5VNJ - chains A and C of the 4 polymer chains in the assembly; structure by X-ray diffraction, 2.81 A resolution.

Chain A:
Protein: Protein transport protein Sec23A
From: Homo sapiens
UniProt: Q15436 (SC23A_HUMAN); numbering as in UniProt (aligned over 1-764)
Chain sequence (764 residues; numbered 1 to 764; the number before each row is that of its first residue):
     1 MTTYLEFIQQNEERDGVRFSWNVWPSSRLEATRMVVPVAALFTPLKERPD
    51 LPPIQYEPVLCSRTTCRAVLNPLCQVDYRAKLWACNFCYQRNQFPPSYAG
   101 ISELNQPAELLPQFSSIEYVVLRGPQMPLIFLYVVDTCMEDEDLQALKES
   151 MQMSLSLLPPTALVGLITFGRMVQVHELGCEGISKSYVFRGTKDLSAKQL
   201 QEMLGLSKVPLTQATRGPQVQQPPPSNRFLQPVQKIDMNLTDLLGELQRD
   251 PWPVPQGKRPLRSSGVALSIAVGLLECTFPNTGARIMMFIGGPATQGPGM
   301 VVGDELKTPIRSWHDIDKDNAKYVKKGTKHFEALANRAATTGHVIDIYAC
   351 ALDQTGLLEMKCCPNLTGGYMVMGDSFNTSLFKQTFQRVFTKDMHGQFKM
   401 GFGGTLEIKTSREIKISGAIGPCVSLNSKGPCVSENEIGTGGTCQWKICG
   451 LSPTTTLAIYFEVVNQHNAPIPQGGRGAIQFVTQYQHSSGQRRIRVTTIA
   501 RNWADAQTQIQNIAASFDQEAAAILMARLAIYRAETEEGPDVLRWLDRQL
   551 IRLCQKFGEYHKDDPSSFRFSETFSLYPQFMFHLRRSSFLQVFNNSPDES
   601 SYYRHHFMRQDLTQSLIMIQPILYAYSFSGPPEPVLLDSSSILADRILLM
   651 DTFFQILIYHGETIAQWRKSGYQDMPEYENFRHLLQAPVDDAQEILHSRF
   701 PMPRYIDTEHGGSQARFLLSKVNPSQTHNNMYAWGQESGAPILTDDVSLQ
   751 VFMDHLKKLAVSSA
Not modelled in the structure: 1-2, 206-222, 465-474, 538-540, 667-678, 724-746
Bound ions: Zn2+: C61, C66, C85, C88

Chain C:
Protein: Vesicle-trafficking protein SEC22b
From: Mus musculus
UniProt: O08547 (SC22B_MOUSE); residue numbers follow UniProt; this construct covers 1-157
Chain sequence (157 residues; each row starts with the number of its first residue):
     1 MVLLTMIARVADGLPLAASMQEDEQSGRDLQQYQSQAKQLFRKLNEQSPT
    51 RCTLEAGAMTFHYIIEQGVCYLVLCEAAFPKKLAFAYLEDLHSEFDEQHG
   101 KKVPTVSRPYSFIEFDTFIQKTKKLYIDSRARRNLGSINTELQDVQRIMV
   151 ANIEEVL
Not modelled in the structure: 24-28, 133-147
Swiss-Prot annotation at these positions:
  - modified residue: K38 (N6-acetyllysine), S137 (Phosphoserine), T140 (Phosphothreonine)

How chain A and chain C interact:
Residue-residue contacts (15; chain A residue first):
  R249(A) - R130(C)  hydrogen bond (side chain-backbone)
  D250(A) - R130(C)  hydrogen bond (backbone-side chain)
  P251(A) - R130(C)
  W252(A) - R130(C)  hydrogen bond (backbone-side chain)
  P253(A) - I127(C)
  P253(A) - D128(C)
  V254(A) - D128(C)  hydrogen bond (backbone-side chain)
  V254(A) - S129(C)  hydrogen bond (backbone-backbone)
  V254(A) - R130(C)
  P255(A) - M1(C)  hydrophobic
  P255(A) - S129(C)
  Q256(A) - M1(C)
  Q256(A) - P80(C)
  Q256(A) - Y126(C)
  Q256(A) - S129(C)
Other interface residues (no listed pair), chain A (9 interface residues in all): E140
Other interface residues (no listed pair), chain C (9 interface residues in all): F79, L83

In short:
The chain A/chain C interface involves 9 residues from each chain, with 5 hydrogen bonds. Polar contacts
include R249(A)-R130(C), D250(A)-R130(C) and W252(A)-R130(C). C61(A), C66(A), C85(A) and C88(A) form the Zn2+
site.
Chain A is Protein transport protein Sec23A (Homo sapiens) and chain C is Vesicle-trafficking protein SEC22b
(Mus musculus); the structure, Crystal structure of Sec23a/Sec24a/Sec22 complexed with a C-terminal FF sorting
motif (ERGIC-53), was determined by X-ray diffraction, deposited together with 5VNE, 5VNF, 5VNG, 5VNH, 5VNI,
5VNK and 4 further entries.
